Entry 1NNC (X-ray diffraction, 1.80 A resolution); this record covers chain A.

== Chain A ==
Name: Neuraminidase N9
Organism: Influenza A virus (A/tern/Australia/G70C/1975(H11N9))
Notes: EC 3.2.1.18
UniProt: P03472 (NRAM_IATRA); the construct lacks a stretch of the UniProt sequence and is renumbered around it, so the offset changes along the chain: 82-169 = UniProt 83-170; 170-333 = UniProt 172-335; 335-392 = UniProt 336-393; 394-412 = UniProt 394-412; 1 more segments
Sequence (388 residues; row label = number of the first residue in the row; note: 2 numbers in that range are skipped by the numbering (no residue carries them; nothing is unmodelled there); a row labelled like 12A-12B holds insertion residues (12A, then the next letters in order)):
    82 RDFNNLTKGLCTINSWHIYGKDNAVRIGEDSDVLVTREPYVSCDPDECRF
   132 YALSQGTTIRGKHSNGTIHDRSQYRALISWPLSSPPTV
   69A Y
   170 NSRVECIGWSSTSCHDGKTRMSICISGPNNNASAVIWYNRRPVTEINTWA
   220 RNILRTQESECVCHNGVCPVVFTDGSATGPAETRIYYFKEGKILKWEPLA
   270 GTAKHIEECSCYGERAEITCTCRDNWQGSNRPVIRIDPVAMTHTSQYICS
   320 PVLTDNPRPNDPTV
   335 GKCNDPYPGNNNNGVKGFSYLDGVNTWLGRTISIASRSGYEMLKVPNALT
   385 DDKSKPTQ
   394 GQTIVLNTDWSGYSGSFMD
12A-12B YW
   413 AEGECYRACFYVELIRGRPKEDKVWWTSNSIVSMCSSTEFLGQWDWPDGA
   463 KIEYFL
Disulfide bonds: Cys-92/Cys-417, Cys-124/Cys-129, Cys-175/Cys-193, Cys-183/Cys-230, Cys-232/Cys-237, Cys-278/Cys-291, Cys-280/Cys-289, Cys-318/Cys-337, Cys-421/Cys-447
Covalently attached groups: N-acetylglucosamine (NAG) linked to Asn-86, Asn-146; glycan linked to Asn-200
Bound ions: Ca2+: Asp-293, Gly-297, Asp-324, Asn-347
Residues lining bound ligands: zanamivir (ZMR): Arg-118, Glu-119, Leu-134, Asp-151, Arg-152, Arg-156, Trp-178, Ser-179, Ile-222, Arg-224, Glu-227, Ala-246, Glu-276, Glu-277, Arg-292, Asn-294, Gly-348, Arg-371, Tyr-406
Curated features (UniProtKB/Swiss-Prot):
  - active site: Asp-151 (Proton donor/acceptor), Tyr-406 (Nucleophile)
  - binding site (substrate): Arg-118, Arg-152, Glu-276, Glu-277, Arg-292, Arg-371
  - binding site (Ca(2+)): Asp-293, Gly-297, Asp-324, Asn-347
  - glycosylation (N-linked (GlcNAc...) asparagine): Asn-86, Asn-146, Asn-200

== Summary ==
Ligands of chain A: zanamivir. N-acetylglucosamine is covalently linked to Asn-86, Asn-146 and Asn-200. The
Ca2+ site is built by Asp-293, Gly-297, Asp-324 and Asn-347. Curated annotation (UniProt) lists active-site
residues Asp-151 and Tyr-406, 6 substrate-binding residues and 4 Ca2+-binding residues.
Chain A is Neuraminidase N9 (Influenza A virus (A/tern/Australia/G70C/1975(H11N9))); the structure, Influenza
virus neuraminidase subtype N9 (tern) complexed with 4-guanidino-neu5ac2en inhibitor, was determined by X-ray
diffraction together with 7NN9 from the same study.
